2ACJ - chains F and D of the 6 polymer chains in the assembly; structure by X-ray diffraction, 2.60 A resolution.

Chain F:
Molecule: 17-nt DNA strand
Sequence (17 nucleotides; row label = number of the first residue in the row):
    18 ACGGTTTATGGCGCGCG

Chain D:
Molecule: Double-stranded RNA-specific adenosine deaminase
From: Homo sapiens
Notes: EC 3.5.4.-; fragment: Zalpha domain, ADAR1
Reference sequence: P55265 (DSRAD_HUMAN); residues 140-202 here = UniProt positions 140-202
Sequence (66 residues; numbered -3 to 202; 140 numbers in that range are skipped by the numbering (no residue carries them; nothing is unmodelled there); the number before each row is that of its first residue; numbers below 1 keep their minus sign (Ser-3 is residue -3)):
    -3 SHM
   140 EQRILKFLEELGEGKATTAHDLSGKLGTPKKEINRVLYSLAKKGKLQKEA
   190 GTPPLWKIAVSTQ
Disordered / not traced: 200-202
Sequence notes: cloning artifact (-3 to -1)

How chain F and chain D interact:
Residue-residue contacts (18; chain F residue first):
  DT24(F) - His159(D)  phosphate contact
  DT24(F) - Lys169(D)  phosphate contact
  DA25(F) - Thr191(D)  phosphate contact
  DA25(F) - Pro192(D)  phosphate contact
  DT26(F) - Tyr177(D)  phosphate contact
  DT26(F) - Gly190(D)  sugar contact
  DT26(F) - Thr191(D)  hydrogen bond to the phosphate
  DT26(F) - Pro193(D)  phosphate contact
  DG27(F) - Asn173(D)  phosphate contact
  DG27(F) - Tyr177(D)  hydrogen bond to the phosphate
  DG27(F) - Pro193(D)  phosphate contact
  DG28(F) - Lys169(D)  salt bridge to the phosphate
  DG28(F) - Lys170(D)  phosphate contact
  DG28(F) - Asn173(D)  hydrogen bond to the phosphate
  DG28(F) - Arg174(D)  phosphate contact
  DG28(F) - Tyr177(D)  base contact
  DC29(F) - Lys170(D)  phosphate contact
  DC29(F) - Arg174(D)  salt bridge to the phosphate

Summary:
6 residues of chain F face 10 of chain D across their interface; the contacts include 3 hydrogen bonds and 2
salt bridges. Polar contacts include DT26(F)-Thr191(D), DG27(F)-Tyr177(D) and DG28(F)-Asn173(D).
Here chain F is a 17-nt DNA strand and chain D is Double-stranded RNA-specific adenosine deaminase (Homo
sapiens). Entry 2ACJ (Crystal structure of the B/Z junction containing DNA bound to Z-DNA binding proteins)
was determined by X-ray diffraction.
